PDB entry 3CWT | X-ray diffraction, 2.30 A resolution | chains D and H of the 8 polymer chains in the assembly

Chain D:
Protein: DNA-3-methyladenine glycosylase 2
Source organism: Escherichia coli
Notes: EC 3.2.2.21
UniProt: P04395 (3MG2_ECOLI); numbering as in UniProt (aligned over 1-282)
Amino-acid sequence (282 residues; numbered 1 to 282; the number before each row is that of its first residue):
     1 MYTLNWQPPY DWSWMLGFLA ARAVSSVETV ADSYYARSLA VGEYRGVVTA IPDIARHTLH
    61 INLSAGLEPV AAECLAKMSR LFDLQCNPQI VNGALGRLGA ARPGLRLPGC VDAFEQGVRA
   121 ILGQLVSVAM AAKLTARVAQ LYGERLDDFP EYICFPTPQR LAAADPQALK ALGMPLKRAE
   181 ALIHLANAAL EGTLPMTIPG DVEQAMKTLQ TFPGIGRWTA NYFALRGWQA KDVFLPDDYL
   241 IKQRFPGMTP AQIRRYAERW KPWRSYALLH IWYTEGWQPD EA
Not modelled in the structure: 282
Curated features (UniProtKB/Swiss-Prot):
  - active site: Asp238 (Proton acceptor)
  - site: Trp218 (Determinant for substrate specificity and/or activity)
  - mutagenesis: Gln124 (Q124A: Methylmethane sulfonate-resistant), Trp218 (W218A: No catalytic activity, methylmethane sulfonate-sensitive), Asp237 (D237N: More than 30% catalytic activity, methylmethane sulfonate-resistant), Asp238 (D238N: No catalytic activity, methylmethane sulfonate-sensitive)
Reported in the primary citation:
  - binding site for the 12-nt DNA strand: Leu125, Gly214, Gly216, Thr219, Ala251
  - binding site for the 12-nt DNA strand: Thr249

Chain H:
Molecule: 12-nt DNA strand
Sequence (12 nucleotides; each row starts with the number of its first residue):
    14 GGCAATCATG TC

Interface between chain D and chain H:
Contacting residue pairs - 5 pairs, chain D then chain H:
  Thr249(D) - DC20(H)  hydrogen bond to the phosphate
  Thr249(D) - DA21(H)  phosphate contact
  Pro250(D) - DC20(H)  phosphate contact
  Ala251(D) - DT19(H)  phosphate contact
  Ala251(D) - DC20(H)  hydrogen bond to the phosphate
Also at the interface, not in a pair above, chain D (5 interface residues in all): Lys177, Gln252
Also at the interface, not in a pair above, chain H (4 interface residues in all): DC25

Summary:
5 residues of chain D face 4 of chain H across their interface, with 2 hydrogen bonds. Among the polar pairs
are Thr249(D)-DC20(H) and Ala251(D)-DC20(H). UniProt lists active-site residue Asp238(D) and 4 mutagenesis
sites on chain D. The paper reports a binding site for the 12-nt DNA strand at Leu125(D), Gly214(D) and
Gly216(D) among others.
Here chain D is DNA-3-methyladenine glycosylase 2 (Escherichia coli) and chain H is a 12-nt DNA strand. Entry
3CWT (Crystal Structure of an AlkA Host/Guest Complex 2'-fluoro-2'-deoxyinosine:Adenine Base Pair) was
determined by X-ray diffraction, deposited together with 3CVT, 3CW7, 3CWA, 3CWS and 3CWU.
